3QIO - chain A; structure by X-ray diffraction, 1.40 A resolution.

== Chain A ==
Molecule: Gag-Pol polyprotein, Ribonuclease HI
Source organism: Human immunodeficiency virus type 1 group M subtype B
Notes: EC 3.4.23.16, 2.7.7.49, 2.7.7.7, 3.1.26.13, 3.1.13.2, 2.7.7.-, 3.1.-.-, 3.1.26.4; fragment: HIV-1 RNase H (UNP REsdieus 1014-1148)
UniProtKB: chimeric construct of P04585, P0A7Y4: residues 427-506 from P04585 (POL_HV1H2) positions 1014-1093 (UniProt number = residue number + 587); residues 79-102 from P0A7Y4 positions 79-102 (same numbers); residues 517-561 from P04585 (POL_HV1H2) positions 1104-1148 (UniProt number = residue number + 587)
Sequence (150 residues; each row starts with the number of its first residue):
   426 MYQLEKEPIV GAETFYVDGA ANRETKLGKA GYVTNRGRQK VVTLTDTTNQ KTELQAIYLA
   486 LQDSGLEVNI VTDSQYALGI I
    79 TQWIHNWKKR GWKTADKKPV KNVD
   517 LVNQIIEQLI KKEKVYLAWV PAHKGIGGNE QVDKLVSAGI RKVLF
Not modelled in the structure: 87-98, 560-561
Sequence notes: initiating methionine (426)
Ion coordination: Mn2+ site 1: Asp443, Glu478, Asp498 (together with QID); Mn2+ site 2: Asp443, Asp549 (together with QID)
Residues lining bound ligands: QID (3-hydroxy-6-(phenylsulfonyl)quinazoline-2,4(1H,3H)-dione): Asp443, Gly444, Glu478, Asp498, Ala538, His539, Asp549, Arg557
Swiss-Prot annotation at these positions:
  - binding site (Mg(2+)): Asp443, Glu478, Asp498, Asp549
  - site (Cleavage): Phe440, Tyr441, Leu560, Phe561
What the authors report for this chain:
  - Mn2+ coordination: Asp443, Asp549
  - binding site for QID: His539, Arg557
  - contacts within the chain: Asp549-Arg557
  - mutagenesis - D443N: abolished binding to QID
  - catalytic residues: Asp443, Glu478, Asp498, His539, Asp549 (citing earlier work)

== Overview ==
Chain A binds compound QID. The Mn2+ site 1 is built by Asp443, Glu478 and Asp498. Asp443 and Asp549 form the
Mn2+ site 2. UniProt lists 4 Mg2+-binding residues. From the paper: catalytic residues Asp443, Glu478 and
Asp498 among others; D443N abolishes binding to QID.
Chain A is Gag-Pol polyprotein, Ribonuclease HI (Human immunodeficiency virus type 1 group M subtype B); the
structure, Crystal Structure of HIV-1 RNase H with engineered E. coli loop and N-hydroxy quinazolinedione
inhibitor, was determined by X-ray diffraction (same publication as 3QIN and 3QIP).
